Entry 6MPH (electron microscopy, 3.80 A resolution); this record covers chains 1 and 2 of the 24 polymer chains in the assembly.

# Chain 1
Name: DF1W-a.01 heavy chain
Source organism: Macaca mulatta
Sequence (118 residues; numbered 1 to 113 plus 5 insertion-coded residues; the number before each row is that of its first residue; a row labelled like 82A-82C holds insertion residues (82A, then the next letters in order)):
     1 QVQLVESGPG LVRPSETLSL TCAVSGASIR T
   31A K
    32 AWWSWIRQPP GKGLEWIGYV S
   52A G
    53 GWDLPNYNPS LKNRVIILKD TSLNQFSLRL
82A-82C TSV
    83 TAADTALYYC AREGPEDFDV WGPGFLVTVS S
Disulfides: Cys-22/Cys-92

# Chain 2
Name: DF1W-a.01 Light chain
Source organism: Macaca mulatta
Sequence (112 residues; each row starts with the number of its first residue; a row labelled like 30A-30E holds insertion residues (30A, then the next letters in order)):
     1 DVVMTQSPLS LSITPGQPAS ISCRSSQSLV
30A-30E HSDGK
    31 TYLSWYQQKP GQPPRLLIYQ VSNWYSGVPD RFSGSGTGTN FTLKISRVEA ADVGVYYCGQ
    91 GVHLPRTFGQ GTKVDIK
Disulfides: Cys-23/Cys-88

# How chain 1 and chain 2 interact
Pairs across the interface (32; chain 1 residue first):
  Trp-33(1) / Arg-96(2)
  Ile-37(1) / Phe-98(2)  hydrophobic
  Gln-39(1) / Gln-38(2)
  Lys-43(1) / Tyr-87(2)
  Gly-44(1) / Tyr-87(2)
  Leu-45(1) / Tyr-87(2)  hydrogen bond (backbone-side chain)
  Leu-45(1) / Phe-98(2)  hydrophobic
  Trp-47(1) / Pro-95(2)  hydrophobic
  Trp-47(1) / Arg-96(2)
  Tyr-50(1) / Leu-94(2)
  Asn-58(1) / Leu-94(2)
  Asn-60(1) / Asp-1(2)
  Asn-60(1) / Pro-95(2)
  Tyr-91(1) / Gln-42(2)  hydrogen bond (side chain-backbone)
  Tyr-91(1) / Pro-43(2)  hydrophobic
  Glu-95(1) / Arg-96(2)  salt bridge
  Pro-97(1) / Tyr-49(2)
  Pro-97(1) / Gln-50(2)
  Glu-98(1) / Tyr-49(2)
  Asp-99(1) / Ser-34(2)  hydrogen bond
  Asp-99(1) / Tyr-36(2)  hydrogen bond (backbone-side chain)
  Asp-99(1) / Leu-46(2)
  Asp-99(1) / Tyr-55(2)  hydrogen bond (backbone-side chain)
  Phe-100(1) / Tyr-36(2)
  Phe-100(1) / Leu-46(2)
  Asp-101(1) / Leu-46(2)
  Asp-101(1) / Tyr-55(2)
  Trp-103(1) / Tyr-36(2)  hydrophobic
  Trp-103(1) / Pro-43(2)  hydrophobic
  Gly-104(1) / Pro-43(2)
  Pro-105(1) / Gln-42(2)
  Pro-105(1) / Pro-43(2)
Other interface residues (no listed pair), chain 2 (21 interface residues in all): Gly-41, Pro-44, Gly-89, Gln-90, Gly-91, Gly-99

# Overview
20 residues of chain 1 face 21 of chain 2 across their interface; the contacts include 5 hydrogen bonds and 1
salt bridge. Among the polar pairs are Glu-95(1)/Arg-96(2), Leu-45(1)/Tyr-87(2) and Tyr-91(1)/Gln-42(2).
Here chain 1 is DF1W-a.01 heavy chain and chain 2 is DF1W-a.01 Light chain, both from Macaca mulatta. Entry
6MPH (Cryo-EM structure at 3.8 A resolution of HIV-1 fusion peptide-directed antibody, DF1W-a.01, elicited by
vaccination of ...) was determined by electron microscopy, deposited together with 6MQC, 6MQE, 6MQM, 6MQR,
6N16, 6N1V and 4 further entries.
